Entry 8VOB (electron microscopy, 3.10 A resolution); this record covers chains J and D of the 10 polymer chains in the assembly.

# Chain J
Protein: Histone H4
From: Homo sapiens
UniProtKB: P62805 (H4_HUMAN); residues 0-102 here correspond to UniProt positions 1-103 (UniProt number = residue number + 1)
Amino-acid sequence (103 residues; each row starts with the number of its first residue; numbering starts at 0):
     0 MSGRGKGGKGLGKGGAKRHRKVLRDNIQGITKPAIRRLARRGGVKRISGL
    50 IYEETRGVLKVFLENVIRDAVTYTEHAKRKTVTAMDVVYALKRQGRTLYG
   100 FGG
Disordered / not traced: 0-19
Swiss-Prot annotation at these positions:
  - DNA-binding region: Lys-16 to Lys-20
  - modified residue: Ser-1 (N-acetylserine), Arg-3 (Asymmetric dimethylarginine), Lys-5 (N6-(2-hydroxyisobutyryl)lysine), Lys-8 (N6-(2-hydroxyisobutyryl)lysine), Lys-12 (N6-(2-hydroxyisobutyryl)lysine), Lys-16 (N6-(2-hydroxyisobutyryl)lysine), Lys-20 (N6,N6,N6-trimethyllysine), Lys-31 (N6-(2-hydroxyisobutyryl)lysine), Lys-44 (N6-(2-hydroxyisobutyryl)lysine), Ser-47 (Phosphoserine), Tyr-51 (Phosphotyrosine), Lys-59 (N6-(2-hydroxyisobutyryl)lysine), Lys-77 (N6-(2-hydroxyisobutyryl)lysine), Lys-79 (N6-(2-hydroxyisobutyryl)lysine), Thr-80 (Phosphothreonine), Tyr-88 (Phosphotyrosine), Lys-91 (N6-(2-hydroxyisobutyryl)lysine)
  - cross-link (Glycyl lysine isopeptide (Lys-Gly)): Lys-12 (interchain with G-Cter in SUMO2), Lys-20 (interchain with G-Cter in SUMO2), Lys-31 (interchain with G-Cter in SUMO2), Lys-59 (interchain with G-Cter in SUMO2), Lys-79 (interchain with G-Cter in SUMO2), Lys-91 (interchain with G-Cter in SUMO2)

# Chain D
Molecule: 157-nt DNA strand
Sequence (157 nucleotides; each row starts with the number of its first residue):
   158 GCTGCCGGCGGCTGGAGAATCCCGGTGCCGAGGCCGCTCAATTGGTCGTA
   208 GACAGCTCTAGCACCGCTTAAACGCACGTACGCGCTGTCCCCCGCGTTTA
   258 AACCGCCAAGGGGATTACTCCCTAGTCTCCAGGCACGTCTCAGATATATA
   308 CATCCTG

# How chain J and chain D interact
Residue-residue contacts (14):
  Lys-20(J) / DT256(D)  salt bridge to the phosphate
  Lys-20(J) / DA257(D)  phosphate contact
  Arg-23(J) / DA257(D)  salt bridge to the phosphate
  Arg-35(J) / DC249(D)  salt bridge to the phosphate
  Arg-45(J) / DC249(D)  phosphate contact
  Ile-46(J) / DC248(D)  phosphate contact
  Ile-46(J) / DC249(D)  hydrogen bond to the phosphate
  Ser-47(J) / DC248(D)  hydrogen bond to the phosphate
  Gly-48(J) / DC248(D)  hydrogen bond to the phosphate
  Arg-78(J) / DG269(D)  phosphate contact
  Arg-78(J) / DG270(D)  salt bridge to the phosphate
  Lys-79(J) / DG268(D)  phosphate contact
  Lys-79(J) / DG269(D)  hydrogen bond to the phosphate
  Thr-80(J) / DG269(D)  hydrogen bond to the phosphate
Interface residues without a listed pair, chain J (13 interface residues in all): Arg-39, Lys-44, Leu-49
Interface residues without a listed pair, chain D (8 interface residues in all): DT255

# Summary
13 residues of chain J and 8 residues of chain D are in contact; the contacts include 5 hydrogen bonds and 4
salt bridges. Polar pairs include Ile-46(J)/DC249(D), Ser-47(J)/DC248(D) and Gly-48(J)/DC248(D). Curated
annotation (UniProt) lists a DNA-binding region on chain J.
Here chain J is Histone H4 (Homo sapiens) and chain D is a 157-nt DNA strand. Entry 8VOB (H3K36me3-modified
nucleosome bound to PRC2_AJ1-450) was determined by electron microscopy (same publication as 8VMI, 8VMJ, 8VML,
8VMN, 8VNV, 8VNZ and 8VO0).
